PDB entry 7RJB | electron microscopy, 3.20 A resolution | chains K and G of the 10 polymer chains in the assembly

== Chain K ==
Name: Cytochrome b
Organism: Candida albicans (strain SC5314 / ATCC MYA-2876)
UniProt: P0C8L0 (CYB_CANAL); numbering as in UniProt (aligned over 1-387)
Chain sequence (387 residues; each row starts with the number of its first residue):
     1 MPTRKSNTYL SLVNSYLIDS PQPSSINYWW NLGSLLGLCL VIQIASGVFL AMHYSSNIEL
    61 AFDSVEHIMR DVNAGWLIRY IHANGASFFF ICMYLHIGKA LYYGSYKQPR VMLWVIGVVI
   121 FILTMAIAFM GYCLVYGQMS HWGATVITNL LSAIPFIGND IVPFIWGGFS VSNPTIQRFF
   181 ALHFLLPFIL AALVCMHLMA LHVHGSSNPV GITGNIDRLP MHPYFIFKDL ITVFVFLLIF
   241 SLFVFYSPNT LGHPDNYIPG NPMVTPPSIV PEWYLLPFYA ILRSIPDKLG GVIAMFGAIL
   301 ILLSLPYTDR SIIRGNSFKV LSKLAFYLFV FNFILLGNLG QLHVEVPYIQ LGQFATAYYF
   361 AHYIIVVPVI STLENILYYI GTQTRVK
Unresolved in the structure: 384-387
Bound ions: heme Fe site 1: His82, His183; heme Fe site 2: His96, His197
Small-molecule neighbours:
  - heme (HEM), molecule 1: Trp29, Trp30, Asn31, Leu32, Gly33, Ser34, Leu36, Gly37, Leu40, Phe89, Met93, His96, Ile97, Lys99, Ala100, Ser105, Arg110, Leu113, Trp114, Gly117, Val118, Ile120, Phe121, Val194, His197, Leu198, Leu201, Gly205, Ser206, Ser207
  - heme (HEM), molecule 2: Leu40, Gln43, Ile44, Gly47, Val48, Leu50, Ala51, Tyr54, Val65, Ile68, Arg79, His82, Ala83, Ala86, Phe89, Phe90, Thr124, Ile127, Ala128, Gly131, Tyr132, Leu134, Val135, Phe180, His183, Phe184, Pro187, Leu190, Asn256, Glu272, Tyr274
  - ubiquinone-10 (U10), molecule 1: Tyr16, Leu17, Ser20, Gln22, Ile26, Trp30, Gly33, Ser34, Gly37, Val194, Cys195, Leu198, Leu201, Ser206, Met221, Asp229
  - ubiquinone-10 (U10), molecule 2: Ile122, Leu123, Met125, Ala126, Phe129, Gly143, Val146, Ile147, Ile269, Pro271, Leu275, Phe278, Tyr279, Leu282, Met295, Phe296, Ile299
UniProt features mapped onto this chain:
  - binding site (heme b): His82, His96, His183, His197

== Chain G ==
Name: Cytochrome b-c1 complex subunit 7
Organism: Candida albicans (strain SC5314 / ATCC MYA-2876)
UniProt: Q5ABS1 (Q5ABS1_CANAL); residues 1-127 here = UniProt positions 1-127
Chain sequence (127 residues; numbered 1 to 127; the number before each row is that of its first residue):
     1 MVQSMTSVVK AANFILARPT LSKIITPLAQ KFTAYAGYRE MGLKFNDLLL EETPIMQTAI
    61 KRLPSELNYS RNFRILTAHQ LALSHQLLPA EKAVKPEEDD NYLIPYILEA EKEAFEKAEL
   121 DNIEVKA
Unresolved in the structure: 1, 124-127

== Chain K / chain G interface ==
Residue-residue contacts - 69 pairs, chain K then chain G:
  Ser24(K) - Leu83(G)
  Ser25(K) - His79(G)
  Ser25(K) - Ala82(G)
  Lys107(K) - Leu50(G)
  Gln108(K) - Val2(G)
  Gln108(K) - Leu50(G)
  Gln108(K) - Glu52(G)
  Pro109(K) - Glu52(G)
  Asn208(K) - His79(G)  hydrogen bond
  Val210(K) - Met41(G)  hydrophobic
  Ile212(K) - Leu43(G)  hydrophobic
  Ile212(K) - Asp47(G)
  Ile212(K) - Leu48(G)  hydrophobic
  Ile212(K) - Ile75(G)  hydrophobic
  Ile212(K) - His79(G)
  Thr213(K) - Glu51(G)  hydrogen bond
  Thr213(K) - Ile75(G)
  Thr213(K) - His79(G)  hydrogen bond (backbone-side chain)
  Gly214(K) - His79(G)
  Ile216(K) - Asn72(G)
  Ile216(K) - Ile75(G)  hydrophobic
  Ile216(K) - Leu76(G)  hydrophobic
  Asp217(K) - Leu76(G)
  Arg310(K) - Gln3(G)
  Ile312(K) - Gln3(G)
  Ile312(K) - Met5(G)  hydrophobic
  Ile312(K) - Phe45(G)  hydrophobic
  Ile312(K) - Leu49(G)  hydrophobic
  Ile312(K) - Leu50(G)  hydrogen bond (backbone-backbone)
  Ile313(K) - Phe45(G)  hydrophobic
  Ile313(K) - Leu48(G)  hydrophobic
  Arg314(K) - Leu50(G)
  Arg314(K) - Glu52(G)  salt bridge
  Phe318(K) - Ala36(G)
  Phe318(K) - Tyr38(G)  hydrophobic
  Phe318(K) - Met41(G)  hydrophobic
  Phe318(K) - Leu43(G)  hydrophobic
  Phe318(K) - Leu48(G)  hydrophobic
  Val320(K) - Phe32(G)
  Val320(K) - Tyr35(G)  hydrophobic
  Val320(K) - Ala36(G)
  Thr372(K) - Gln3(G)
  Glu374(K) - Phe32(G)
  Asn375(K) - Gln3(G)  hydrogen bond
  Asn375(K) - Val8(G)
  Ile376(K) - Ala11(G)  hydrophobic
  Ile376(K) - Ile15(G)  hydrophobic
  Leu377(K) - Ile25(G)  hydrophobic
  Leu377(K) - Ala29(G)
  Leu377(K) - Phe32(G)  hydrophobic
  Tyr378(K) - Phe32(G)  hydrophobic
  Tyr378(K) - Ala36(G)
  Tyr378(K) - Tyr38(G)  hydrophobic
  Tyr378(K) - Phe45(G)  hydrophobic
  Tyr379(K) - Val8(G)  hydrophobic
  Tyr379(K) - Val9(G)  hydrophobic
  Tyr379(K) - Ala12(G)  hydrophobic
  Tyr379(K) - Ile104(G)  hydrophobic
  Ile380(K) - Ala12(G)  hydrophobic
  Ile380(K) - Ile15(G)  hydrophobic
  Ile380(K) - Ala29(G)  hydrophobic
  Gly381(K) - Ala29(G)
  Gly381(K) - Gln30(G)
  Gly381(K) - Thr33(G)
  Thr382(K) - Tyr38(G)
  Thr382(K) - Phe45(G)
  Thr382(K) - Asp99(G)
  Thr382(K) - Asn101(G)  hydrogen bond
  Gln383(K) - Asn101(G)  hydrogen bond
Other interface residues (no listed pair), chain K (34 interface residues in all): Asn27, Asp309, Ser311, Ser317, Leu321
Other interface residues (no listed pair), chain G (40 interface residues in all): Leu16, Thr26, Gly37, Thr53, Ala78, His85

== Overview ==
The interface between chain K and chain G involves 34 residues on one side and 40 on the other; the contacts
include 7 hydrogen bonds and 1 salt bridge. Among the polar pairs are Arg314(K)-Glu52(G), Asn208(K)-His79(G)
and Thr213(K)-Glu51(G). Ligands of chain K: heme and ubiquinone-10.
Here chain K is Cytochrome b and chain G is Cytochrome b-c1 complex subunit 7, both from Candida albicans
(strain SC5314 / ATCC MYA-2876). Entry 7RJB (Complex III2 from Candida albicans, inhibitor free, Rieske head
domain in b position) was determined by electron microscopy, deposited together with 7RJA, 7RJC, 7RJD and
7RJE.
